PDB entry 9G18 | X-ray diffraction, 1.50 A resolution | chain A

Chain A:
Molecule: PslG
Organism: Pseudomonas aeruginosa
UniProt: Q9I1N2 (Q9I1N2_PSEAE); numbering as in UniProt (aligned over 31-442)
Sequence (416 residues; row label = number of the first residue in the row):
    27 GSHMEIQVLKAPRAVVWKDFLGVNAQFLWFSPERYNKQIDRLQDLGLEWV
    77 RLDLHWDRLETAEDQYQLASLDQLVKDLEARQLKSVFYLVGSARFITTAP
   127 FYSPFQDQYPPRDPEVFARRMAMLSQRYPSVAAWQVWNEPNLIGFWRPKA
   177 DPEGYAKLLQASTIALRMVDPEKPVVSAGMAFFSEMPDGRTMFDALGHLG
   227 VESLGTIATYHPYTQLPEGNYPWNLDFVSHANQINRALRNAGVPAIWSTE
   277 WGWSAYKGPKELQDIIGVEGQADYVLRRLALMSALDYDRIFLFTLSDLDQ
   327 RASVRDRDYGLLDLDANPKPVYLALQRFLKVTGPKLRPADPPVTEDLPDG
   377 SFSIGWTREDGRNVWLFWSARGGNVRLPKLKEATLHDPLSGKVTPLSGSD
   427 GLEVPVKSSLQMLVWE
Not modelled in the structure: 27-30
Differences from the reference sequence: expression tag (27-30)
From the paper describing this entry:
  - binding site for 1-deoxynojirimycin: Glu276
  - catalytic residues: Glu165 (proposed by the authors, not directly observed)

In short:
The paper reports the catalytic residue Glu165; a binding site for 1-deoxynojirimycin at Glu276.
Chain A is PslG (Pseudomonas aeruginosa); the structure, Structure of PslG with an iminosugar inhibitor, was
determined by X-ray diffraction, deposited together with 9G17.
